Entry 9B7U (electron microscopy, 3.73 A resolution); this record covers chains A and H of the 5 polymer chains in the assembly.

# Chain A
Name: Capsid protein VP1
Organism: Adeno-associated virus
UniProt: Q6JC40 (Q6JC40_9VIRU); numbering as in UniProt (aligned over 1-736)
Chain sequence (736 residues; numbered 1 to 736; the number before each row is that of its first residue):
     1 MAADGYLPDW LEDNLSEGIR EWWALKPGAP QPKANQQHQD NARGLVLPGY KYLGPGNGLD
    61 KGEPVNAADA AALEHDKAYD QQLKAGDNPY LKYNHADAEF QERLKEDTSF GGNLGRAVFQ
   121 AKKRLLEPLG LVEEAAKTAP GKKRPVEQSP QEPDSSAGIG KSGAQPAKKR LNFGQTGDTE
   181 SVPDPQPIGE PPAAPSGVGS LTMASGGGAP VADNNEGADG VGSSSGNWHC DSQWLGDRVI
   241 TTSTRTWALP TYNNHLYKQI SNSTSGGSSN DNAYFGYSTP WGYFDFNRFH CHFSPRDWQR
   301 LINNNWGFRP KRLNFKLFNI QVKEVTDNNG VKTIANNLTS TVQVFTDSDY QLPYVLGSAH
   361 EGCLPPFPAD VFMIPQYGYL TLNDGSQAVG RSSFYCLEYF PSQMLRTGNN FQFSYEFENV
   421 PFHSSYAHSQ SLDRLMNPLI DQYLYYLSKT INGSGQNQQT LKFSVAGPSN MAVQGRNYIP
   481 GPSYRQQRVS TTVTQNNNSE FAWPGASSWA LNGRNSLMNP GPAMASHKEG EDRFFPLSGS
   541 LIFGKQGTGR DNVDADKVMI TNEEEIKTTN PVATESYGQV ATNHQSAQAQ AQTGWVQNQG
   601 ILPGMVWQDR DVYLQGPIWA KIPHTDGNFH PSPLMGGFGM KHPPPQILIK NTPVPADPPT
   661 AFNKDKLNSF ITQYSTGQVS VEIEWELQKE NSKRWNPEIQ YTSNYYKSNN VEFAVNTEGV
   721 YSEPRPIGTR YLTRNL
Not modelled in the structure: 1-218, 656-667

# Chain H
Name: Fab3-4 heavy chain
Organism: Homo sapiens
Chain sequence (124 residues; each row starts with the number of its first residue):
    23 AVESGGGLVK PGGPLRLSCA ASGFSLSDNY MTWIRQAPGK GLEWVSYISS SGSFINYADS
    83 VKGRFTISRD NAKNSLYLQM NSLRAEDTAV YYCARVLSSG GLTTSWRALW YFDVWGRGTL
   143 VTVS
Disulfides: Cys41-Cys115

# Chain A / chain H interface
Contacting residue pairs - 7 pairs, chain A then chain H:
  Val580(A) - Leu124(H)  hydrophobic
  Gln588(A) - Gly45(H)
  Gln588(A) - Phe46(H)  hydrogen bond (backbone-backbone)
  Gln588(A) - Asn96(H)
  Trp595(A) - Leu124(H)
  Gln597(A) - Ser127(H)
  Asn598(A) - Thr126(H)
Other interface residues (no listed pair), chain A (9 interface residues in all): Thr582, Ala589, Gln590, Gly594
Other interface residues (no listed pair), chain H (7 interface residues in all): Ala23
From the paper, about this interface:
  - epitope / paratope residues, chain A: Gln588(A)

# Overview
9 residues of chain A face 7 of chain H across their interface; the contacts include 1 hydrogen bond. Its one
hydrogen bond, Gln588(A)-Phe46(H), is backbone to backbone. From the paper: the epitope/paratope residue
Gln588(A).
Chain A is Capsid protein VP1 (Adeno-associated virus) and chain H is Fab3-4 heavy chain (Homo sapiens); the
structure, Fab3-4 in complex with the capsid of Adeno-associated virus type 9, was determined by electron
microscopy together with 9B6N, 9B6O, 9B6Q, 9B6R, 9B6S, 9B6T and 9 further entries from the same study.
